PDB entry 4EPF | X-ray diffraction, 2.09 A resolution | chains A and B

Chain A (and B):
Protein: Pesticin
From: Yersinia pestis
Notes: chain B of this document is another copy of the same molecule, construct and numbering; everything in this record applies to it too
UniProt: Q57159 (Q57159_YERPE); numbering as in UniProt (aligned over 1-357)
Sequence (361 residues; numbered -3 to 357; the number before each row is that of its first residue; numbers below 1 keep their minus sign (His-3 is residue -3)):
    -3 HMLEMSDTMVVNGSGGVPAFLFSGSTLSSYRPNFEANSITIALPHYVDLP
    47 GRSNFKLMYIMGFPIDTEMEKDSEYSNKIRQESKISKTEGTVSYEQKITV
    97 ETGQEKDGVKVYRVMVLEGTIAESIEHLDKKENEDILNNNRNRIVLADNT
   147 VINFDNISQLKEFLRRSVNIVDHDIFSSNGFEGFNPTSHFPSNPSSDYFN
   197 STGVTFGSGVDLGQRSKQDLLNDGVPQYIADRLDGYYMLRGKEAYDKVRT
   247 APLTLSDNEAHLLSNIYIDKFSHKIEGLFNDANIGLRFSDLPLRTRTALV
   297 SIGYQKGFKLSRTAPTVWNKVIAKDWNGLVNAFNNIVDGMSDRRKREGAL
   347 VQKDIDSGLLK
Unresolved in the structure: -3 to 13, 25-34, 357 (chain B: -3 to 13, 25-32, 357)
Construct notes: expression tag (-3 to 0)
Modified / non-standard residues: Mse-2, Mse1, Mse5 (selenomethionine); Mse54, Mse57, Mse65, Mse111, Mse234, Mse336 (selenomethionine; parent Met)
From the paper describing this entry:
  - catalytic residues: Glu178, Thr201
  - conformationally variable residues (order/disorder transition): Ser25 to Ser34

Chain A / chain B interface:
Residue-residue contacts - 29 pairs, chain A then chain B:
  Phe18(A) - Phe18(B)  hydrophobic
  Ile35(A) - Gln100(B)
  Ile35(A) - Glu101(B)
  Ile35(A) - Val105(B)
  Ile35(A) - Val107(B)  hydrophobic
  Ala38(A) - Ile56(B)
  Ala38(A) - Val107(B)  hydrophobic
  Leu39(A) - Mse54(B)  hydrophobic
  Leu39(A) - Thr63(B)
  Pro40(A) - Pro40(B)  hydrophobic
  Pro40(A) - Tyr42(B)
  Pro40(A) - Mse54(B)
  Tyr42(A) - Pro40(B)
  Mse54(A) - Ala38(B)
  Mse54(A) - Leu39(B)  hydrophobic
  Mse54(A) - Pro40(B)
  Ile56(A) - Ala38(B)
  Mse57(A) - Leu17(B)
  Thr63(A) - Leu39(B)
  Tyr71(A) - Tyr71(B)
  Gln100(A) - Ile35(B)
  Glu101(A) - Ile35(B)
  Lys102(A) - Asn33(B)
  Lys102(A) - Ser34(B)
  Lys102(A) - Ile35(B)
  Val105(A) - Ile35(B)
  Val107(A) - Ile35(B)
  Val107(A) - Ala38(B)  hydrophobic
  Val107(A) - Leu39(B)  hydrophobic
Interface residues without a listed pair, chain A (18 interface residues in all): Leu17, Lys106
Interface residues without a listed pair, chain B (21 interface residues in all): Pro14, Mse57, Lys102, Lys106

In short:
Chain A and chain B form an interface of 18 and 21 residues respectively. From the paper: catalytic residues
Glu178(A) and Thr201(A); conformational variability at Ser25(A).
Chain A and chain B are both Pesticin (Yersinia pestis); the structure, The crystal structure of pesticin from
Yersinia pestis, was determined by X-ray diffraction, deposited together with 4EPA and 4EPI.
